3AWJ - chains A and B; structure by X-ray diffraction, 2.20 A resolution.

== Chain A (and B) ==
Protein: Chalcone synthase-like polyketide synthase
Source organism: Huperzia serrata
Notes: chain B of this document is another copy of the same molecule, construct and numbering; everything in this record applies to it too
Reference sequence: A3E7Z7 (A3E7Z7_9TRAC); residue numbers follow UniProt; this construct covers 1-399
Sequence (402 residues; row label = number of the first residue in the row; numbers below 1 keep their minus sign (Gly-2 is residue -2)):
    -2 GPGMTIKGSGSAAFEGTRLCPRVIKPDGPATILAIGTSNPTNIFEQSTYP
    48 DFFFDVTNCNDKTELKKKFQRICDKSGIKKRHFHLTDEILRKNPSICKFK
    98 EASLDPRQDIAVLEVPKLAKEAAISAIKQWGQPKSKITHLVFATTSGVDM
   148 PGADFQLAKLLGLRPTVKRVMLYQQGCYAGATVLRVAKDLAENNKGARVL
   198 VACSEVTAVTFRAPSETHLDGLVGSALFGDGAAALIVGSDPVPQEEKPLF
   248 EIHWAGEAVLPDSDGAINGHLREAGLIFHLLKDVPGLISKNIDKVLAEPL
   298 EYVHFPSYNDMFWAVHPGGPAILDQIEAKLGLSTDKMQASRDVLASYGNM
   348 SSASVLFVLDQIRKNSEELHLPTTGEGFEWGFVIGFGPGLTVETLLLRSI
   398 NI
Unresolved in the structure: -2 to 19
Sequence notes: expression tag (-2 to 0)
Modified residues: Cys174 (3-sulfinoalanine; CSD)
Ligand contacts: coenzyme A (COA): Arg68, Ile69, Lys72, Ser73, Cys174, Leu216, Asp217, Val220, Leu224, Phe225, Ile264, Leu277, Leu278, Lys279, Val281, Pro282, Gly315, Gly316, Pro317, Ala318, Ile319, Asn346
From the paper describing this entry:
  - catalytic residues: Cys174 (by similarity / conservation)
  - specificity-determining residues: Phe225, Ser348 (from molecular simulation)
  - mutagenesis - S348G (4.5-fold): decreased catalytic activity on 2-carbamoylbenzoyl-CoA
  - mutagenesis - S348G (3.6-fold): increased catalytic activity on 3-carbamoyl-2-naphthoyl-CoA
  - mutagenesis - S348G: decreased catalytic activity on 3-carbamoylpicolinoyl-CoA
  - mutagenesis - F225A/S348G, F225C/S348G, F225G/S348G, F225H/S348G, F225L/S348G, F225S/S348G: abolished catalytic activity
  - mutagenesis - F225W/S348G, F225Y/S348G, S348C, S348T, S348V: unchanged catalytic activity

== Chain A / chain B interface ==
Residue-residue contacts - 99 pairs, chain A then chain B:
  Val20(A) - Tyr299(B)
  Lys22(A) - Glu189(B)  salt bridge
  Ala99(A) - Glu270(B)
  Ser100(A) - Glu270(B)
  Leu101(A) - Leu101(B)  hydrophobic
  Leu101(A) - Leu268(B)
  Leu101(A) - Glu270(B)  hydrogen bond (backbone-side chain)
  Asp102(A) - Arg269(B)  salt bridge
  Asp102(A) - Glu270(B)  hydrogen bond (backbone-side chain)
  Gln105(A) - Leu268(B)  hydrogen bond (side chain-backbone)
  Asp106(A) - Arg269(B)  salt bridge
  Thr142(A) - Met147(B)
  Val145(A) - Leu268(B)  hydrophobic
  Asp146(A) - Gly266(B)
  Asp146(A) - His267(B)  salt bridge
  Met147(A) - Thr142(B)
  Met147(A) - Gln171(B)
  Met147(A) - Asn265(B)
  Met147(A) - Gly266(B)  hydrogen bond (backbone-backbone)
  Met147(A) - Leu273(B)  hydrophobic
  Met147(A) - Phe275(B)  hydrophobic
  Met147(A) - Pro385(B)  hydrophobic
  Pro148(A) - Ile264(B)
  Pro148(A) - Asn265(B)
  Pro148(A) - Pro385(B)
  Pro148(A) - Gly386(B)
  Phe152(A) - Val256(B)  hydrophobic
  Phe152(A) - Gly386(B)
  Lys156(A) - Asp261(B)  salt bridge
  Pro162(A) - Ala255(B)
  Pro162(A) - Val256(B)  hydrogen bond (backbone-backbone)
  Thr163(A) - Glu254(B)
  Val164(A) - Glu254(B)
  Lys165(A) - Arg182(B)
  Lys165(A) - Ala252(B)
  Lys165(A) - Glu254(B)
  Arg166(A) - Tyr175(B)
  Arg166(A) - Arg182(B)  hydrogen bond (backbone-side chain)
  Arg166(A) - Glu254(B)  salt bridge
  Arg166(A) - Val256(B)
  Arg166(A) - Thr388(B)  hydrogen bond
  Met168(A) - Leu169(B)
  Met168(A) - Gln172(B)
  Leu169(A) - Met168(B)
  Tyr170(A) - Tyr170(B)
  Tyr170(A) - Gln172(B)
  Gln171(A) - Met147(B)
  Gln172(A) - Met168(B)
  Gln172(A) - Tyr170(B)
  Arg182(A) - Lys165(B)
  Arg182(A) - Arg166(B)  hydrogen bond (side chain-backbone)
  Lys185(A) - Asn190(B)
  Asp186(A) - Asp186(B)
  Asp186(A) - Leu187(B)
  Asp186(A) - Asn190(B)  hydrogen bond
  Asp186(A) - Asn191(B)  hydrogen bond
  Leu187(A) - Asp186(B)
  Glu189(A) - Lys22(B)  salt bridge
  Glu189(A) - Asn190(B)  hydrogen bond
  Asn190(A) - Lys185(B)
  Asn190(A) - Asp186(B)  hydrogen bond
  Asn190(A) - Glu189(B)  hydrogen bond
  Asn190(A) - Asn190(B)
  Asn191(A) - Asp186(B)  hydrogen bond
  Ala252(A) - Lys165(B)  hydrogen bond (backbone-side chain)
  Gly253(A) - Lys165(B)
  Glu254(A) - Thr163(B)
  Glu254(A) - Val164(B)
  Glu254(A) - Lys165(B)
  Glu254(A) - Arg166(B)  salt bridge
  Ala255(A) - Pro162(B)
  Val256(A) - Phe152(B)  hydrophobic
  Val256(A) - Pro162(B)  hydrogen bond (backbone-backbone)
  Val256(A) - Arg166(B)
  Asp261(A) - Lys156(B)  salt bridge
  Asn265(A) - Met147(B)
  Asn265(A) - Pro148(B)
  Gly266(A) - Asp146(B)
  Gly266(A) - Met147(B)  hydrogen bond (backbone-backbone)
  His267(A) - Asp146(B)  salt bridge
  Leu268(A) - Leu101(B)
  Leu268(A) - Gln105(B)  hydrogen bond (backbone-side chain)
  Leu268(A) - Val145(B)  hydrophobic
  Leu268(A) - Leu268(B)  hydrophobic
  Arg269(A) - Asp102(B)  salt bridge
  Arg269(A) - Asp106(B)  salt bridge
  Glu270(A) - Ala99(B)
  Glu270(A) - Ser100(B)  hydrogen bond (side chain-backbone)
  Glu270(A) - Leu101(B)  hydrogen bond (side chain-backbone)
  Glu270(A) - Asp102(B)  hydrogen bond (backbone-side chain)
  Glu270(A) - Glu270(B)
  Leu273(A) - Met147(B)  hydrophobic
  Phe275(A) - Met147(B)  hydrophobic
  Tyr299(A) - Val20(B)
  Pro385(A) - Met147(B)  hydrophobic
  Pro385(A) - Pro148(B)
  Gly386(A) - Pro148(B)
  Gly386(A) - Phe152(B)
  Thr388(A) - Arg166(B)  hydrogen bond
Interface residues without a listed pair, chain A (59 interface residues in all): Pro103, Asp151, Val167, Gly173, Tyr175, Thr179, Val183, Trp251, Ile264
Interface residues without a listed pair, chain B (58 interface residues in all): Pro103, Asp151, Val167, Gly173, Thr179, Val183, Gly253

== In short ==
The interface between chain A and chain B involves 59 residues on one side and 58 on the other, with 22
hydrogen bonds and 12 salt bridges. Among the polar pairs are Lys22(A)-Glu189(B), Asp102(A)-Arg269(B) and
Asp106(A)-Arg269(B). The paper reports the catalytic residue Cys174(A); F225A/S348G, F225C/S348G and
F225G/S348G of chain A, among others, abolish catalytic activity; 12 substitutions were tested in all.
Both chains are Chalcone synthase-like polyketide synthase (Huperzia serrata). Entry 3AWJ (Crystal structure
of the Huperzia serrata polyketide synthase 1 complexed with CoA-SH) was determined by X-ray diffraction,
deposited together with 3AWK.
